PDB entry 6HTP | X-ray diffraction, 3.00 A resolution | chains B and C of the 28 polymer chains in the assembly

Chain B:
Molecule: Proteasome subunit alpha type-3
Organism: Saccharomyces cerevisiae (strain ATCC 204508 / S288c)
Notes: EC 3.4.25.1
UniProtKB: P23638 (PSA3_YEAST); residues 0-257 here correspond to UniProt positions 1-258 (UniProt number = residue number + 1)
Amino-acid sequence (258 residues; row label = number of the first residue in the row; numbering starts at 0):
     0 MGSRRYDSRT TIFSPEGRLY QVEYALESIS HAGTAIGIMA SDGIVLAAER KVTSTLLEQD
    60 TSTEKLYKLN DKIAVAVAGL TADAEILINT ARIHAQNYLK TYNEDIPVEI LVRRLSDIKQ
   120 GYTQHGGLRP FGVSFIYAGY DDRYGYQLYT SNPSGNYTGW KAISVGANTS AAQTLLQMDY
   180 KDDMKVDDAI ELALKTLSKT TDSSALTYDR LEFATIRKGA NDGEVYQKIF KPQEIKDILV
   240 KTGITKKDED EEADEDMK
Not modelled in the structure: 0, 245-257
Curated features (UniProtKB/Swiss-Prot):
  - cross-link (Glycyl lysine isopeptide (Lys-Gly)): Lys99 (interchain with G-Cter in ubiquitin), Lys198 (interchain with G-Cter in ubiquitin), Lys230 (interchain with G-Cter in ubiquitin)

Chain C:
Molecule: Proteasome subunit alpha type-4
Organism: Saccharomyces cerevisiae (strain ATCC 204508 / S288c)
Notes: EC 3.4.25.1
UniProtKB: P40303 (PSA4_YEAST); residues -1 to 252 here correspond to UniProt positions 1-254 (UniProt number = residue number + 2)
Amino-acid sequence (254 residues; each row starts with the number of its first residue; numbers below 1 keep their minus sign (Met-1 is residue -1)):
    -1 MSGYDRALSI FSPDGHIFQV EYALEAVKRG TCAVGVKGKN CVVLGCERRS TLKLQDTRIT
    59 PSKVSKIDSH VVLSFSGLNA DSRILIEKAR VEAQSHRLTL EDPVTVEYLT RYVAGVQQRY
   119 TQSGGVRPFG VSTLIAGFDP RDDEPKLYQT EPSGIYSSWS AQTIGRNSKT VREFLEKNYD
   179 RKEPPATVEE CVKLTVRSLL EVVQTGAKNI EITVVKPDSD IVALSSEEIN QYVTQIEQEK
   239 QEQQEQDKKK KSNH
Not modelled in the structure: -1 to 0, 241-252
Curated features (UniProtKB/Swiss-Prot):
  - modified residue: Thr58 (Phosphothreonine)

Chain B / chain C interface:
Residue-residue contacts (73; chain B residue first):
  Arg3(B) with Arg4(C), hydrogen bond (backbone-side chain)
  Asp6(B) with Tyr2(C), hydrogen bond; Arg4(C), salt bridge
  Arg8(B) with Arg4(C)
  Thr10(B) with Leu6(C); Arg125(C)
  Ile11(B) with Gln17(C)
  Phe12(B) with Gln17(C), hydrogen bond (backbone-side chain); Tyr20(C), hydrophobic; Ala21(C), hydrophobic; Ala24(C), hydrophobic; Leu76(C), hydrophobic; Arg125(C); Pro126(C); Gly128(C)
  Ser13(B) with Tyr20(C)
  Pro14(B) with Tyr20(C), hydrophobic; Glu23(C)
  Glu15(B) with Glu23(C); Arg27(C), hydrogen bond (backbone-side chain)
  Gly16(B) with Tyr20(C); Glu23(C); Ala24(C); Arg27(C), hydrogen bond (backbone-side chain)
  Arg17(B) with Arg27(C)
  Leu18(B) with Arg125(C)
  Met38(B) with Asp54(C)
  Arg112(B) with Arg81(C)
  Ser115(B) with Arg81(C), hydrogen bond (backbone-side chain)
  Asp116(B) with Arg81(C), salt bridge; Ile82(C)
  Gln119(B) with Ala78(C); Asp79(C); Ile82(C)
  Thr122(B) with Arg125(C), hydrogen bond (backbone-side chain)
  Gln123(B) with Tyr118(C); Gly123(C); Val124(C); Arg125(C), hydrogen bond (backbone-backbone); Phe127(C)
  His124(B) with Gly123(C); Val124(C)
  Gly125(B) with Tyr2(C); Gly123(C)
  Gly126(B) with Tyr2(C)
  Tyr143(B) with Arg56(C), hydrogen bond (backbone-side chain); Ile57(C), hydrophobic
  Tyr145(B) with Arg56(C), hydrogen bond (backbone-side chain)
  Gln146(B) with Ile57(C)
  Leu147(B) with Ile57(C)
  Tyr148(B) with Ile57(C)
  Ser153(B) with Ala78(C)
  Gly154(B) with Ala78(C); Arg81(C), hydrogen bond (backbone-side chain)
  Asn155(B) with Asn77(C); Ala78(C)
  Tyr156(B) with Pro59(C), hydrophobic; Arg81(C)
  Gly158(B) with Gln53(C); Asp54(C), hydrogen bond (backbone-backbone); Ile57(C); Thr58(C), hydrogen bond (backbone-side chain)
  Trp159(B) with Leu50(C), hydrophobic; Lys51(C); Leu52(C); Gln53(C); Asp54(C)
  Lys160(B) with Leu52(C), hydrogen bond (backbone-backbone); Gln53(C)
  Ala161(B) with Leu52(C)
  Gln172(B) with Leu52(C)
  Leu175(B) with Leu52(C), hydrophobic
  Gln176(B) with Leu52(C)
Other interface residues (no listed pair), chain B (41 interface residues in all): Glu108, Thr157, Tyr179

Overview:
Chain B and chain C form an interface of 41 and 31 residues respectively; the contacts include 14 hydrogen
bonds and 2 salt bridges. Polar pairs include Asp6(B)-Arg4(C), Asp116(B)-Arg81(C) and Arg3(B)-Arg4(C).
Here chain B is Proteasome subunit alpha type-3 and chain C is Proteasome subunit alpha type-4, both from
Saccharomyces cerevisiae (strain ATCC 204508 / S288c). Entry 6HTP (Yeast 20S proteasome with human beta2c
(S171G) in complex with 7) was determined by X-ray diffraction together with 6HTB, 6HTC, 6HTD, 6HTR, 6HUB,
6HUC and 30 further entries from the same study.
